Entry 7BEK (X-ray diffraction, 2.04 A resolution); this record covers chains H and E of the 3 polymer chains in the assembly.

Chain H:
Name: COVOX-158 heavy chain
Organism: Homo sapiens
Chain sequence (222 residues; each row starts with the number of its first residue):
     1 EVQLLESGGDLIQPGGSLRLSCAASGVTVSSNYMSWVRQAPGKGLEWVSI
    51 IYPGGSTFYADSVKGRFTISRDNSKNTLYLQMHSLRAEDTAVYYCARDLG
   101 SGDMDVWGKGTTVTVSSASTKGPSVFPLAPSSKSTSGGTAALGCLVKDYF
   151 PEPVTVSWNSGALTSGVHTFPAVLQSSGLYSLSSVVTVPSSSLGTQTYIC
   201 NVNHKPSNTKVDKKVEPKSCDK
Not modelled in the structure: 221-222
Cystine bridges: Cys22-Cys95, Cys144-Cys200

Chain E:
Name: Spike glycoprotein
Organism: Severe acute respiratory syndrome coronavirus 2
UniProt: P0DTC2 (SPIKE_SARS2); residues 333-528 here = UniProt positions 333-528
Chain sequence (205 residues; numbered 324 to 528; the number before each row is that of its first residue):
   324 ETGHHHHHHTNLCPFGEVFNATRFASVYAWNRKRISNCVADYSVLYNSAS
   374 FSTFKCYGVSPTKLNDLCFTNVYADSFVIRGDEVRQIAPGQTGKIADYNY
   424 KLPDDFTGCVIAWNSNNLDSKVGGNYNYLYRLFRKSNLKPFERDISTEIY
   474 QAGSTPCNGVEGFNCYFPLQSYGFQPTNGVGYQPYRVVVLSFELLHAPAT
   524 VCGKK
Not modelled in the structure: 324-333, 528
Sequence notes: expression tag (324-332); engineered mutation Lys527 (Pro in P0DTC2)
UniProt features mapped onto this chain:
  - region: Arg403 to Asp405 (Integrin-binding motif), Asn448 to Phe456 (Immunodominant HLA epitope recognized by the CD8+)
  - glycosylation: Asn343 (N-linked (GlcNAc...) (complex) asparagine)
  - natural variant: Gly339 (G339D: In strain: Omicron/BA.1, Omicron/BA.2 and 4 more; G339H: In strain: Omicron/BA.2.75, Omicron/XBB.1.5 and 1 more), Arg346 (R346K: In strain: Mu/B.1.621; R346T: In strain: Omicron/BQ.1.1, Omicron/XBB.1.5 and 1 more), Leu368 (L368I: In strain: Omicron/XBB.1.5, Omicron/EG.5.1), Ser371 (S371F: In strain: Omicron/BA.2, Omicron/BA.2.12.1 and 6 more; S371L: In strain: Omicron/BA.1), Ser373 (S373P: In strain: Omicron/BA.1, Omicron/BA.2 and 7 more), Ser375 (S375F: In strain: Omicron/BA.1, Omicron/BA.2 and 7 more), Thr376 (T376A: In strain: Omicron/BA.2, Omicron/BA.2.12.1 and 5 more), Asp405 (D405N: In strain: Omicron/BA.2, Omicron/BA.2.12.1 and 6 more), Arg408 (R408S: In strain: Omicron/BA.2, Omicron/BA.2.12.1 and 6 more), Lys417 (K417N: In strain: Beta/B.1.351, Omicron/BA.1 and 8 more; K417T: In strain: Gamma/P.1), Asn440 (N440K: In strain: Omicron/BA.1, Omicron/BA.2 and 7 more), Lys444 (K444T: In strain: Omicron/BQ.1.1), 16 further natural variant entries in UniProt
  - mutagenesis: Asn343 (N343Q: Reduced viral infectivity), Leu452 (L452R: Increased resistance to neutralizing antibodies. Decreases HLA binding to NF9 epitope. Increased binding affinity to human ACE2), Tyr453 (Y453F: Decreased HLA binding to NF9 epitope. Increased binding affinity to human ACE2), Ala475 (A475V: Increased resistance to neutralizing antibodies), Val483 (V483A: Increased resistance to neutralizing antibodies), Glu484 (E484D: Increased replication in human TMEM106B overexpressing cells), Phe490 (F490L: Increased resistance to neutralizing antibodies and human covalescent sera neutralization), Gln493 (Q493N: Reduced host ACE2-binding affinity in vitro; Q493Y: Reduced host ACE2-binding affinity in vitro), Asn501 (N501T: Reduced host ACE2-binding affinity in vitro; N501Y: Increased binding affinity to human ACE2), His519 (H519P: Increased resistance to human covalescent sera neutralization)
Cystine bridges: Cys336-Cys361, Cys379-Cys432, Cys391-Cys525, Cys480-Cys488
Covalent attachments: N-acetylglucosamine (NAG) linked to Asn343

How chain H and chain E interact:
Residue-residue contacts (38; chain H residue first):
  Val2(H) with Phe486(E), hydrophobic
  Gly26(H) with Asn487(E), hydrogen bond (backbone-side chain)
  Val27(H) with Asn487(E)
  Thr28(H) with Ala475(E), hydrogen bond (backbone-backbone); Gly476(E), hydrogen bond (side chain-backbone); Ser477(E)
  Ser31(H) with Lys458(E); Tyr473(E), hydrogen bond (backbone-side chain); Gln474(E)
  Asn32(H) with Ala475(E), hydrogen bond (side chain-backbone)
  Tyr33(H) with Lys417(E); Tyr421(E); Leu455(E), hydrogen bond (side chain-backbone); Phe456(E), hydrophobic
  Tyr52(H) with Gly416(E); Lys417(E); Asp420(E); Tyr421(E)
  Pro53(H) with Tyr421(E); Arg457(E); Lys458(E); Tyr473(E)
  Gly54(H) with Tyr421(E), hydrogen bond (backbone-side chain); Lys458(E); Asn460(E)
  Ser56(H) with Thr415(E); Asp420(E), hydrogen bond
  Phe58(H) with Thr415(E); Gly416(E)
  Arg97(H) with Phe486(E); Asn487(E), hydrogen bond; Tyr489(E), hydrogen bond
  Leu99(H) with Phe456(E); Tyr489(E)
  Gly100(H) with Lys417(E), hydrogen bond (backbone-side chain); Leu455(E)
  Ser101(H) with Lys417(E)
  Asp105(H) with Phe486(E)
Interface residues without a listed pair, chain H (19 interface residues in all): Gly55, Val106
Interface residues without a listed pair, chain E (20 interface residues in all): Ser459, Gln493

Overview:
19 residues of chain H and 20 residues of chain E are in contact, with 11 hydrogen bonds. Polar contacts
include Gly26(H)-Asn487(E), Thr28(H)-Gly476(E) and Ser31(H)-Tyr473(E). From UniProt: 10 mutagenesis sites on
chain E.
Here chain H is COVOX-158 heavy chain (Homo sapiens) and chain E is Spike glycoprotein (Severe acute
respiratory syndrome coronavirus 2). Entry 7BEK (Crystal structure of the receptor binding domain of
SARS-CoV-2 Spike glycoprotein in complex with COVOX-158 Fab ...) was determined by X-ray diffraction,
deposited together with 7BEH, 7BEJ, 7ND3, 7ND4, 7ND6 and 7ND7.
